Entry 7X57 (electron microscopy, 3.63 A resolution); this record covers chains H and I of the 10 polymer chains in the assembly.

[Chain H]
Molecule: Histone H4
Organism: Homo sapiens
Reference sequence: P62805 (H4_HUMAN); residues 0-102 here correspond to UniProt positions 1-103 (UniProt number = residue number + 1)
Sequence (106 residues; row label = number of the first residue in the row; numbers below 1 keep their minus sign (Gly-3 is residue -3)):
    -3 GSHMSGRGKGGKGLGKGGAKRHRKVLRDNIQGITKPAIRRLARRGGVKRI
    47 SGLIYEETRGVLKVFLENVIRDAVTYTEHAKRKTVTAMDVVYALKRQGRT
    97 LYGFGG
Not modelled in the structure: -3 to 22, 96-102
Sequence notes: expression tag (-3 to -1)
Swiss-Prot annotation at these positions:
  - DNA-binding region: Lys16 to Lys20
  - modified residue: Ser1 (N-acetylserine), Arg3 (Asymmetric dimethylarginine), Lys5 (N6-(2-hydroxyisobutyryl)lysine), Lys8 (N6-(2-hydroxyisobutyryl)lysine), Lys12 (N6-(2-hydroxyisobutyryl)lysine), Lys16 (N6-(2-hydroxyisobutyryl)lysine), Lys20 (N6,N6,N6-trimethyllysine), Lys31 (N6-(2-hydroxyisobutyryl)lysine), Lys44 (N6-(2-hydroxyisobutyryl)lysine), Ser47 (Phosphoserine), Tyr51 (Phosphotyrosine), Lys59 (N6-(2-hydroxyisobutyryl)lysine), Lys77 (N6-(2-hydroxyisobutyryl)lysine), Lys79 (N6-(2-hydroxyisobutyryl)lysine), Thr80 (Phosphothreonine), Tyr88 (Phosphotyrosine), Lys91 (N6-(2-hydroxyisobutyryl)lysine)
  - cross-link (Glycyl lysine isopeptide (Lys-Gly)): Lys12 (interchain with G-Cter in SUMO2), Lys20 (interchain with G-Cter in SUMO2), Lys31 (interchain with G-Cter in SUMO2), Lys59 (interchain with G-Cter in SUMO2), Lys79 (interchain with G-Cter in SUMO2), Lys91 (interchain with G-Cter in SUMO2)
What the authors report for this chain:
  - self-association interface (contacts with another copy of this molecule); pairs are residue here / residue on that copy: Asp68-Arg92, His75-Asp85, Tyr88-Glu74

[Chain I]
Molecule: Widom601 DNA FW
Organism: synthetic construct
Sequence (145 nucleotides; each row starts with the number of its first residue; numbers below 1 keep their minus sign (DA-70 is residue -70)):
   -70 ATCAGAATCCCGGTGCCGAGGCCGCTCAATTGGTCGTAGACAGCTCTAGC
   -20 ACCGCTTAAACGCACGTACGCGCTGTCCCCCGCGTTTTAACCGCCAAGGG
    30 GATTACTCCCTAGTCTCCAGGCACGTGTCAGATATATACATCGAT
Not modelled in the structure: -70 to -62, 60-74

[Chain H / chain I interface]
Residue-residue contacts (8):
  Arg23(H) with DA19(I), salt bridge to the phosphate
  Thr30(H) with DA18(I), hydrogen bond to the phosphate; DA19(I), hydrogen bond to the phosphate
  Lys31(H) with DA19(I), phosphate contact
  Pro32(H) with DA18(I), phosphate contact; DA19(I), phosphate contact
  Arg36(H) with DA18(I), salt bridge to the phosphate
  Arg45(H) with DG27(I), sugar contact
Interface residues without a listed pair, chain I (4 interface residues in all): DA26

[Overview]
The interface between chain H and chain I involves 6 residues on one side and 4 on the other; the contacts
include 2 hydrogen bonds and 2 salt bridges. Polar contacts include Thr30(H)-DA18(I), Thr30(H)-DA19(I) and
Arg23(H)-DA19(I). Curated annotation (UniProt) lists a DNA-binding region on chain H. The paper reports a
self-association interface involving Asp68(H), His75(H) and Tyr88(H).
Chain H is Histone H4 (Homo sapiens) and chain I is Widom601 DNA FW (synthetic construct); the structure,
Cryo-EM structure of human subnucleosome (closed form), was determined by electron microscopy together with
7X58 and 7YOZ from the same study.
